PDB entry 8K58 | electron microscopy, 3.15 A resolution | chains D and H of the 9 polymer chains in the assembly

== Chain D ==
Protein: DNA-directed RNA polymerase subunit beta'
From: Escherichia coli (strain K12)
Notes: EC 2.7.7.6
UniProt: P0A8T7 (RPOC_ECOLI); residue numbers follow UniProt; this construct covers 14-1376
Sequence (1363 residues; row label = number of the first residue in the row):
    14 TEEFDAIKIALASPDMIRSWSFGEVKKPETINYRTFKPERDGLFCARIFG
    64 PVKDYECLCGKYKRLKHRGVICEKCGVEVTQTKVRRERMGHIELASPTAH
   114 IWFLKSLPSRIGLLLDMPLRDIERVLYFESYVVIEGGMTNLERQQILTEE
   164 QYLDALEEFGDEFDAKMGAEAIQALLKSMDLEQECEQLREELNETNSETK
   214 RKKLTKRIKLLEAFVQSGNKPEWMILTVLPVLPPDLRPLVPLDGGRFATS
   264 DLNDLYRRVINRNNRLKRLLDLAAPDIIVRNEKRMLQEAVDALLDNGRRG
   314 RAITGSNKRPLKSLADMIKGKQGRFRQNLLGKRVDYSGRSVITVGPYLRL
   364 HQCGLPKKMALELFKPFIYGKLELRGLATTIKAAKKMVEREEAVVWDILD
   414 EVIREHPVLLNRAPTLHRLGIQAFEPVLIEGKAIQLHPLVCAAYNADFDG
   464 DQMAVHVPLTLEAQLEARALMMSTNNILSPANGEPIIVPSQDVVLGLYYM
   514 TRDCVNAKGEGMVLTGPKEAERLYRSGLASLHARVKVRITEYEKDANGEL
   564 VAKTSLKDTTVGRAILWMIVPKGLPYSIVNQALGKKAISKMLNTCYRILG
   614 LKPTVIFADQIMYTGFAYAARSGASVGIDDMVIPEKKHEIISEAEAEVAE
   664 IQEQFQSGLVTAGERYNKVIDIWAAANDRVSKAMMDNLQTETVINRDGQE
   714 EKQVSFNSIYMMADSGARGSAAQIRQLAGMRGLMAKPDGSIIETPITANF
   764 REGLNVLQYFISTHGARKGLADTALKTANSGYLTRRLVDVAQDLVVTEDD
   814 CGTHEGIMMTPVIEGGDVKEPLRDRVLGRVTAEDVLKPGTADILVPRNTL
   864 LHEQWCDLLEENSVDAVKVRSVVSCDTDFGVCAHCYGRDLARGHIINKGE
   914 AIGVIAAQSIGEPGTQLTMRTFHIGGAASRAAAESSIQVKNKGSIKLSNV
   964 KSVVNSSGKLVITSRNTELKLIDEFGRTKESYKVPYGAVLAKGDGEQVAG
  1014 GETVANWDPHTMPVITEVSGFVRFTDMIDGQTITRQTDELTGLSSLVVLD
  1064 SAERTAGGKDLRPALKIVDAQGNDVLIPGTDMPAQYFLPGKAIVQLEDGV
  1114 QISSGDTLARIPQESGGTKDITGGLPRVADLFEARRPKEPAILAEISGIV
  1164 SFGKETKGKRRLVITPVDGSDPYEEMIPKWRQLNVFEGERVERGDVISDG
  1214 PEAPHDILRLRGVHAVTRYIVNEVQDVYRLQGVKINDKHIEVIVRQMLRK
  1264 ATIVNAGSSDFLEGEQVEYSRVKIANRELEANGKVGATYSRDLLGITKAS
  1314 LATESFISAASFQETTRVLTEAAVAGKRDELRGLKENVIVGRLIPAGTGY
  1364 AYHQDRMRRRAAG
Not modelled in the structure: 933-943
UniProt features mapped onto this chain:
  - binding site (Zn(2+)): Cys70, Cys72, Cys85, Cys88, Cys814, Cys888, Cys895, Cys898
  - binding site (Mg(2+)): Asp460, Asp462, Asp464
  - modified residue: Lys983 (N6-acetyllysine)
  - mutagenesis: Gln504 (Q504P: Resistant to antibiotics salinamide A and B), Asn690 (N690D: Resistant to antibiotics salinamide A and B), Met697 (M697V: Resistant to antibiotics salinamide A and B), Ala735 (A735T: Resistant to antibiotics salinamide A and B), Arg738 (R738C/H/P/S: Resistant to antibiotics salinamide A and B), Ala748 (A748E: Resistant to antibiotics salinamide A and B), Pro758 (P758S/T: Resistant to antibiotics salinamide A and B), Phe763 (F763C: Resistant to antibiotics salinamide A and B), Ser775 (S775A: Resistant to antibiotics salinamide A and B), Ala779 (A779T/V: Resistant to antibiotics salinamide A and B), Arg780 (R780C: Resistant to antibiotics salinamide A and B), Gly782 (G782A/C: Resistant to antibiotics salinamide A and B), 1 further mutagenesis entry in UniProt

== Chain H ==
Molecule: 29-nt DNA strand
From: Escherichia coli (strain K12)
Sequence (29 nucleotides; numbered 1 to 29; the number before each row is that of its first residue):
     1 GGGTATTCGCCGTGTACCTCTCCTAGCCC

== Chain D / chain H interface ==
Pairs across the interface (47; chain D residue first):
  Lys118(D) - DG9(H)  phosphate contact
  Lys118(D) - DC10(H)  phosphate contact
  Leu120(D) - DG9(H)  base contact
  Leu120(D) - DC10(H)  sugar contact
  Leu255(D) - DC23(H)  sugar contact
  Arg259(D) - DC23(H)  sugar contact
  Arg259(D) - DA25(H)  phosphate contact
  Phe260(D) - DT24(H)  base contact
  Phe260(D) - DA25(H)  phosphate contact
  Ala261(D) - DT24(H)  phosphate contact
  Asp267(D) - DT24(H)  hydrogen bond to the base
  Arg270(D) - DT24(H)  base contact
  Arg311(D) - DC10(H)  phosphate contact
  Arg311(D) - DC11(H)  salt bridge to the phosphate
  Thr317(D) - DT24(H)  hydrogen bond to the sugar
  Gly318(D) - DT24(H)  phosphate contact
  Ser319(D) - DA25(H)  sugar contact
  Asn320(D) - DC23(H)  phosphate contact
  Asn320(D) - DT24(H)  phosphate contact
  Lys332(D) - DG12(H)  salt bridge to the phosphate
  Lys334(D) - DG12(H)  salt bridge to the phosphate
  Lys334(D) - DT13(H)  base contact
  Gln335(D) - DT13(H)  phosphate contact
  Gln335(D) - DG14(H)  hydrogen bond to the phosphate
  Gln335(D) - DT15(H)  phosphate contact
  Leu342(D) - DT15(H)  phosphate contact
  Leu342(D) - DA16(H)  phosphate contact
  Arg346(D) - DC17(H)  salt bridge to the phosphate
  Arg352(D) - DA16(H)  phosphate contact
  Arg352(D) - DC17(H)  sugar contact
  Pro427(D) - DG14(H)  base contact
  Thr790(D) - DG14(H)  base contact
  Ala791(D) - DG14(H)  sugar contact
  Gly794(D) - DG14(H)  sugar contact
  Tyr795(D) - DT13(H)  phosphate contact
  Tyr795(D) - DG14(H)  sugar contact
  Lys1170(D) - DG1(H)  base contact
  Lys1170(D) - DG2(H)  base contact
  Lys1172(D) - DG3(H)  phosphate contact
  Lys1172(D) - DT4(H)  hydrogen bond to the sugar
  Met1189(D) - DG3(H)  sugar contact
  Met1189(D) - DT4(H)  phosphate contact
  Trp1193(D) - DA5(H)  phosphate contact
  Gln1326(D) - DG12(H)  sugar contact
  Glu1327(D) - DC11(H)  phosphate contact
  Glu1327(D) - DG12(H)  phosphate contact
  Thr1329(D) - DC11(H)  hydrogen bond to the phosphate
Also at the interface, not in a pair above, chain D (39 interface residues in all): Arg47, Gly258, Gly310, Gly333, Ala426, Arg798, Gly1171, Pro1191
Also at the interface, not in a pair above, chain H (18 interface residues in all): DC27

== In short ==
39 residues of chain D and 18 residues of chain H are in contact, with 5 hydrogen bonds and 4 salt bridges.
Polar pairs include Asp267(D)-DT24(H), Thr317(D)-DT24(H) and Lys1172(D)-DT4(H). UniProt lists 8 Zn2+-binding
residues, 3 Mg2+-binding residues and 13 mutagenesis sites on chain D.
Chain D is DNA-directed RNA polymerase subunit beta' and chain H is a 29-nt DNA strand, both from Escherichia
coli (strain K12); the structure, The cryo-EM map of close TIEA-TEC complex, was determined by electron
microscopy.
